Entry 2GWF (X-ray diffraction, 2.30 A resolution); this record covers chains A and B.

== Chain A ==
Molecule: Ubiquitin carboxyl-terminal hydrolase 8
Source organism: Homo sapiens
Notes: EC 3.1.2.15; fragment: Rhodanase domain, residues 181-318
Reference sequence: P40818 (UBP8_HUMAN); residues 181-318 here = UniProt positions 181-318
Amino-acid sequence (157 residues; numbered 162 to 318; the number before each row is that of its first residue):
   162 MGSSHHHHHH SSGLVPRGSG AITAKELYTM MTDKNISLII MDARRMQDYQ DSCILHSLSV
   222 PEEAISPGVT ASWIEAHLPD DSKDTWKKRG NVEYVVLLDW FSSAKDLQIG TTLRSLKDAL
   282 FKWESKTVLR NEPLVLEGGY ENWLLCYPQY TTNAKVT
Disordered / not traced: 162-179, 316-318
Sequence notes: initiating methionine (162); cloning artifact (163-165, 172-180); expression tag (166-171)
UniProt features mapped onto this chain:
  - natural variant: Gln310 (Q310K: Found in a patient with spastic paraplegia; uncertain significance)

== Chain B ==
Molecule: RING finger protein 41
Source organism: Homo sapiens
Notes: EC 6.3.2.-; fragment: USP8 interaction domain, residues 193-317
Reference sequence: Q9H4P4 (RNF41_HUMAN); residue numbers follow UniProt; this construct covers 193-317
Amino-acid sequence (134 residues; numbered 184 to 317; the number before each row is that of its first residue):
   184 SSGLVPRGST IEYNEILEWV NSLQPARVTR WGGMISTPDA VLQAVIKRSL VESGCPASIV
   244 NELIENAHER SWPQGLATLE TRQMNRRYYE NYVAKRIPGK QAVVVMACEN QHMGDDMVQE
   304 PGLVMIFAHG VEEI
Disordered / not traced: 184-196
Sequence notes: cloning artifact (184-192)

== How chain A and chain B interact ==
Residue-residue contacts - 17 pairs, chain A then chain B:
  Ala237(A) - Thr220(B)  hydrogen bond (backbone-side chain)
  His238(A) - Asp222(B)  salt bridge
  Pro240(A) - Gly215(B)
  Pro240(A) - Gly216(B)
  Pro240(A) - Met217(B)
  Asp241(A) - Gly215(B)  hydrogen bond (backbone-backbone)
  Asp241(A) - Met217(B)  hydrogen bond (backbone-backbone)
  Asp241(A) - Ser219(B)
  Asp241(A) - Leu262(B)
  Asp241(A) - Arg265(B)  salt bridge
  Asp242(A) - Gly215(B)  hydrogen bond (backbone-backbone)
  Asp242(A) - Arg269(B)  salt bridge
  Lys244(A) - Ser219(B)  hydrogen bond
  Lys244(A) - Thr220(B)  hydrogen bond
  Asp245(A) - Leu262(B)
  Asp245(A) - Gln266(B)  hydrogen bond
  Lys248(A) - Leu262(B)
Also at the interface, not in a pair above, chain A (9 interface residues in all): Leu239

== Overview ==
The interface between chain A and chain B involves 9 residues on one side and 10 on the other, with 7 hydrogen
bonds and 3 salt bridges. Polar contacts include His238(A)-Asp222(B), Asp241(A)-Arg265(B) and
Asp242(A)-Arg269(B).
Here chain A is Ubiquitin carboxyl-terminal hydrolase 8 and chain B is RING finger protein 41, both from Homo
sapiens. Entry 2GWF (Structure of a USP8-NRDP1 complex) was determined by X-ray diffraction (same publication
as 2GFO, 2FZP and 2A9U).
